PDB entry 8WE1 | electron microscopy, 2.47 A resolution | chains A and B

# Chain A
Molecule: Angiotensin-converting enzyme 2
From: Homo sapiens
Reference sequence: Q9BYF1 (ACE2_HUMAN); residues 1-805 here = UniProt positions 1-805
Chain sequence (805 residues; numbered 1 to 805; the number before each row is that of its first residue):
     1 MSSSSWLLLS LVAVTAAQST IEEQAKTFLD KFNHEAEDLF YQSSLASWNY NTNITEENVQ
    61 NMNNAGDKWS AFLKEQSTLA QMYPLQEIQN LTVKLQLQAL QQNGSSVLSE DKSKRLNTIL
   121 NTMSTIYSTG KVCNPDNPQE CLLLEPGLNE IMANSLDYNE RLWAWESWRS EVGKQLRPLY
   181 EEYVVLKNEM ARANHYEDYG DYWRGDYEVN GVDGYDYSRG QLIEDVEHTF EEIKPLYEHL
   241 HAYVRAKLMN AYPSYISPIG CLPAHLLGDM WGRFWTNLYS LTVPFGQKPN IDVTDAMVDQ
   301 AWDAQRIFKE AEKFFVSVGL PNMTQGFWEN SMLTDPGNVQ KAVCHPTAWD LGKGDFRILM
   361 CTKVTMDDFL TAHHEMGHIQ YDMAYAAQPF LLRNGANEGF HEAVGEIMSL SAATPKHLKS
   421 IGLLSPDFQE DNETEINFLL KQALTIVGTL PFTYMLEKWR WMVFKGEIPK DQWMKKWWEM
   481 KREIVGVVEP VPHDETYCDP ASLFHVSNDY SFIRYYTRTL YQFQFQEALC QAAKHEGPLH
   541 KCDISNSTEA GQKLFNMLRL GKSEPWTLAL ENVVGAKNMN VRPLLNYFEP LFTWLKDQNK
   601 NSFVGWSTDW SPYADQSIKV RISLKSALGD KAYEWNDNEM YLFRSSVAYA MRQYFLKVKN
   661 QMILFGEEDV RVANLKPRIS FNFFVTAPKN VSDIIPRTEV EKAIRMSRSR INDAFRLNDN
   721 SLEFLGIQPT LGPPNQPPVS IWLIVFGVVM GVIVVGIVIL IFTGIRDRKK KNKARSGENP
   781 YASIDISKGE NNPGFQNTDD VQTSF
Unresolved in the structure: 1-18, 615-805
Disulfides: C133-C141, C344-C361, C530-C542
Glycans and other covalent adducts: N-acetylglucosamine (NAG) linked to N53, N90, N103, N322, N432, N546
Bound ions: Zn2+: H374, H378, E402
Curated features (UniProtKB/Swiss-Prot):
  - region: D30 to Y41 (Interaction with SARS-CoV spike glycoprotein), M82 to P84 (Interaction with SARS-CoV spike glycoprotein), K353 to R357 (Interaction with SARS-CoV spike glycoprotein), R652 to K659 (Essential for cleavage by ADAM17), R697 to R716 (Essential for cleavage by TMPRSS11D and TMPRSS2)
  - motif: E778 to I786 (LIR), Y781 to D785 (SH2-binding), Y781 to I784 (Endocytic sorting signal), N792 to F795 (PTB), T803 to F805 (PDZ-binding)
  - active site: E375 (Proton acceptor), H505 (Proton donor)
  - binding site (chloride): R169, W477, K481
  - binding site (substrate): R273, H345, P346, Y515
  - binding site (Zn(2+)): H374, H378, E402
  - modified residue: Y781 (Phosphotyrosine), S783 (Phosphoserine)
  - glycosylation (N-linked (GlcNAc...) asparagine): N53, N90, N103, N322, N432, N546, N690
  - cross-link: K788 (Glycyl lysine isopeptide (Lys-Gly) (interchain with G-Cter in ubiquitin))

# Chain B
Molecule: Spike protein S2'
From: Severe acute respiratory syndrome coronavirus 2
Notes: fragment: receptor binding domain
Reference sequence: P0DTC2 (SPIKE_SARS2); residues 319-541 here = UniProt positions 319-541
Chain sequence (223 residues; numbered 319 to 541; the number before each row is that of its first residue):
   319 RVQPTESIVR FPNITNLCPF DEVFNATTFA SVYAWNRKRI SNCVADYSVL YNFAPFFAFK
   379 CYGVSPTKLN DLCFTNVYAD SFVIRGNEVS QIAPGQTGNI ADYNYKLPDD FTGCVIAWNS
   439 NKLDSKVGGN YNYRYRLFRK SNLKPFERDI STEIYQAGNK PCNGVAGVNC YFPLQSYGFR
   499 PTYGVGHQPY RVVVLSFELL HAPATVCGPK KSTNLVKNKC VNF
Unresolved in the structure: 319-332, 528-541
Construct notes: variant D339 (Gly in P0DTC2), T346 (Arg in P0DTC2), F371 (Ser in P0DTC2), P373 (Ser in P0DTC2), F375 (Ser in P0DTC2), A376 (Thr in P0DTC2), N405 (Asp in P0DTC2), S408 (Arg in P0DTC2), N417 (Lys in P0DTC2), K440 (Asn in P0DTC2), R452 (Leu in P0DTC2), N477 (Ser in P0DTC2), K478 (Thr in P0DTC2), A484 (Glu in P0DTC2), V486 (Phe in P0DTC2), R498 (Gln in P0DTC2), Y501 (Asn in P0DTC2), H505 (Tyr in P0DTC2)
Disulfides: C336-C361, C379-C432, C391-C525, C480-C488
Glycans and other covalent adducts: N-acetylglucosamine (NAG) linked to N343
Curated features (UniProtKB/Swiss-Prot):
  - region: N448 to Y451, Y453 to F456 (Immunodominant HLA epitope recognized by the CD8+)
  - glycosylation: T323 (O-linked (GalNAc) threonine), S325 (O-linked (HexNAc...) serine), N331 (N-linked (GlcNAc...) (complex) asparagine), N343 (N-linked (GlcNAc...) (complex) asparagine)
Reported in the primary citation:
  - mutagenesis - Q493R (2.3-fold): increased binding to hACE2
  - mutagenesis - Q493R (2.3-fold): increased binding to Angiotensin-converting enzyme 2 (chain A)

# Chain A / chain B interface
Contacting residue pairs - 34 pairs, chain A then chain B:
  S19(A) with A475(B); G476(B); N477(B)
  Q24(A) with A475(B); G476(B); N487(B), hydrogen bond
  T27(A) with F456(B); Y489(B)
  F28(A) with Y489(B)
  D30(A) with F456(B)
  K31(A) with F456(B); Y489(B); Q493(B), hydrogen bond
  H34(A) with Y453(B), hydrogen bond; L455(B); Q493(B); S494(B)
  D38(A) with Y449(B), hydrogen bond; R498(B), salt bridge
  Y41(A) with R498(B); T500(B), hydrogen bond; Y501(B)
  Q42(A) with Y449(B), hydrogen bond; R498(B)
  M82(A) with N487(B)
  Y83(A) with N487(B); Y489(B)
  K353(A) with Y501(B); G502(B), hydrogen bond (backbone-backbone); H505(B)
  G354(A) with G502(B); H505(B)
  D355(A) with T500(B)
  R357(A) with T500(B)
Other interface residues (no listed pair), chain A (17 interface residues in all): N330
Other interface residues (no listed pair), chain B (20 interface residues in all): R403, N417, V486, F490
The authors on this interface:
  - specific contacts: Q493(B)-K31(A)
  - interface residues, chain A: Q24(A), H34(A), D38(A), Y41(A), Q42(A), K353(A)
  - interface residues, chain B: Y449(B), Y453(B), N487(B), R498(B), T500(B), G502(B)

# In short
Chain A and chain B form an interface of 17 and 20 residues respectively; the contacts include 7 hydrogen
bonds and 1 salt bridge. Polar pairs include D38(A)-R498(B), Q24(A)-N487(B) and K31(A)-Q493(B). The paper
describes a contact between Q493(B) and K31(A). The paper reports that Q493R of chain B increases binding to
hACE2; interface residues Q24(A), H34(A) and Y449(B) among others.
Here chain A is Angiotensin-converting enzyme 2 (Homo sapiens) and chain B is Spike protein S2' (Severe acute
respiratory syndrome coronavirus 2). Entry 8WE1 (SARS-CoV-2 Omicron BF.7 RBD complexed with human ACE2) was
determined by electron microscopy together with 8WDR, 8WDS, 8WDY, 8WDZ, 8WE0 and 8WE4 from the same study.
